3GCP - chain A; structure by X-ray diffraction, 2.25 A resolution.

# Chain A
Molecule: Mitogen-activated protein kinase 14
Organism: Homo sapiens
Notes: EC 2.7.11.24
UniProt: Q16539 (MK14_HUMAN); residue numbers follow UniProt; this construct covers 2-360
Chain sequence (360 residues; row label = number of the first residue in the row):
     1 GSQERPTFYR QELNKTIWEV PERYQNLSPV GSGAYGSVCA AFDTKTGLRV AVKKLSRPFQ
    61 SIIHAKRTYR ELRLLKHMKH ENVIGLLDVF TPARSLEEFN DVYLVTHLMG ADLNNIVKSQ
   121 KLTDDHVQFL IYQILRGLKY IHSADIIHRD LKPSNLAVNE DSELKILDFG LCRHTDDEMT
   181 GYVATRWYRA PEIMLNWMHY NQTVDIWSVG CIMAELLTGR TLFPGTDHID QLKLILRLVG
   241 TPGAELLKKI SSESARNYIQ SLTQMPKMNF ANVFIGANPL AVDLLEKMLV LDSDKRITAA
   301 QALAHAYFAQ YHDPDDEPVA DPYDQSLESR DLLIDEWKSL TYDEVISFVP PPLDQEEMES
Disordered / not traced: 1-3, 173-184, 353-360
Sequence notes: expression tag (1); engineered mutation Ser-119 (Cys in Q16539), Ser-162 (Cys in Q16539), Cys-172 (Ala in Q16539), Leu-327 (Phe in Q16539)
Residues lining bound ligands: SB2 (4-[5-(4-fluoro-phenyl)-2-(4-methanesulfinyl-phenyl)-3H-imidazol-4-yl]-pyridine): Val-30, Tyr-35, Val-38, Ala-51, Lys-53, Leu-75, Ile-84, Leu-86, Leu-104, Val-105, Thr-106, His-107, Leu-108, Met-109, Phe-169, Gly-170, Leu-171
Swiss-Prot annotation at these positions:
  - motif: Thr-180 to Tyr-182 (TXY)
  - active site: Asp-168 (Proton acceptor)
  - binding site (ATP): Val-30 to Val-38, Lys-53
  - modified residue: Ser-2 (N-acetylserine), Thr-16 (Phosphothreonine), Lys-53 (N6-acetyllysine), Lys-152 (N6-acetyllysine), Thr-180 (Phosphothreonine), Tyr-182 (Phosphotyrosine), Thr-263 (Phosphothreonine), Tyr-323 (Phosphotyrosine)

# Overview
Ligands of chain A: compound SB2. UniProt lists active-site residue Asp-168 and 10 ATP-binding residues.
Chain A is Mitogen-activated protein kinase 14 (Homo sapiens); the structure, Human P38 MAP Kinase in Complex
with SB203580, was determined by X-ray diffraction, deposited together with 3GCQ, 3GCS, 3GCU and 3GCV.
